2HXH - chains B and C of the 3 polymer chains in the assembly; structure by electron microscopy, 11.00 A resolution (very low resolution: no residue pairs are listed; an interface is given only as per-side residue counts).

== Chain B ==
Molecule: Tubulin beta chain
From: Sus scrofa
Reference sequence: P02554 (TBB_PIG); residue numbers follow UniProt; this construct covers 1-44, 47-360, 369-445
Chain sequence (445 residues; each row starts with the number of its first residue; note: 10 numbers in that range are skipped by the numbering (no residue carries them; nothing is unmodelled there)):
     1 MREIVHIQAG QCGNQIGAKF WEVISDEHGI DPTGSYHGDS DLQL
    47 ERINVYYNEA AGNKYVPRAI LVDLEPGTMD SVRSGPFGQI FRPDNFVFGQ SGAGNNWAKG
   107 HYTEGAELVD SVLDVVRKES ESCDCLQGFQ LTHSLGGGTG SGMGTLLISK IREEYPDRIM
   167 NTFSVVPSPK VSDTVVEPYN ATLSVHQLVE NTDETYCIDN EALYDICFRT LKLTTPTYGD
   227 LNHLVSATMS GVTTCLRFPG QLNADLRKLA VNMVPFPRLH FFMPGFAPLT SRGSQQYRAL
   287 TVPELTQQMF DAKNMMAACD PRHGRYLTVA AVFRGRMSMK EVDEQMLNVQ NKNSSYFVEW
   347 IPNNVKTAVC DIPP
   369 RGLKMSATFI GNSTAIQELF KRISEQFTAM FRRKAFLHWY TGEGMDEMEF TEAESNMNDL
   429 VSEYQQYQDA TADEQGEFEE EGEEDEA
Not modelled in the structure: 1, 438-455
Residues lining bound ligands:
  - GDP (guanosine-5'-diphosphate): Gly10, Gln11, Cys12, Gln15, Ile16, Ala99, Asn101, Ser140, Gly142, Gly143, Gly144, Thr145, Gly146, Val171, Asp179, Thr180, Glu183, Asn206, Tyr224, Leu227, Asn228
  - GTP (guanosine-5'-triphosphate): Gln247, Leu248, Lys254
  - taxol (TA1): Glu22, Val23, Asp26, Glu27, Leu217, Asp226, His229, Leu230, Ala233, Ser236, Gly237, Phe272, Pro274, Leu275, Thr276, Ser277, Arg278, Pro360, Arg369, Gly370, Leu371
Curated features (UniProtKB/Swiss-Prot):
  - motif: Met1 to Ile4 (MREI motif)
  - binding site (GTP): Gln11, Gly142, Gly144
  - modified residue: Ser40 (Phosphoserine)
  - natural variant: His37 (H37V: In 2nd form)

== Chain C ==
Molecule: Kinesin-like protein KIF1A
From: Mus musculus
Notes: fragment: KIF1A head domain
Reference sequence: P33173 (KIF1A_MOUSE); aligned to UniProt positions 1-353 over residues 3-355 (the alignment contains insertions or deletions, so no single offset holds)
Chain sequence (394 residues; row label = number of the first residue in the row; numbers below 1 keep their minus sign (Met-15 is residue -15)):
   -15 MASMTGGQQM GRDPINMPGA SVKVAVRVRP FNSREMSRDS KCIIQMSGST TTIVNPKQPK
    45 ETPKSFSFDY SYWSHTSPED INYASQKQVY RDIGEEMLQH AFEGYNVCIF AYGQTGAGKS
   105 YTMMGKQEKD QQGIIPQLCE DLFSRINDTT NDNMSYSVEV SYMEIYCERV RDLLNPKNKG
   165 NLRVREHPLL GPYVEDLSKL AVTSYNDIQD LMDSGNKART VAATNMNETS SRSHAVFNII
   225 FTQKRHDAET NITTEKVSKI SLVDLAGSER ADSTGAKGTR LKEGANINKS LTTLGKVISA
   285 LAEMDSGPNK NKKKKKTDFI PYRDSVLTWL LRENLGGNSR TAMVAALSPA DINYDETLST
   345 LRYADRAKQI RNTVSVNLEL TAEEWKKKHH HHHH
Not modelled in the structure: -15 to 3, 256-260, 290-303, 353-378
Sequence notes: cloning artifact (-15 to 2); engineered mutation Ala202 (Pro in P33173); linker (356-372); expression tag (373-378)
Ion coordination: Mg2+: Ser104 (together with ADP)
Residues lining bound ligands: ADP (adenosine-5'-diphosphate): Arg11, Arg13, Pro14, Ser58, Tyr67, Gln98, Thr99, Gly100, Ala101, Gly102, Lys103, Ser104, Tyr105, Lys110
Reported in the primary citation:
  - conformationally variable residues (domain motion): Glu253

== Interface between chain B and chain C ==
At this resolution (11 A) residue pairs are not listed: 9 residues of chain B and 9 of chain C lie at the interface.
Interface features reported in the paper:
  - interface residues, chain B: Glu420(B)
  - interface residues, chain C: Glu170(C), His171(C), Pro172(C)

== In short ==
Chain B and chain C each contribute 9 residues to their interface. Ligands of chain B: GTP, GDP and taxol.
Bound to chain C: ADP. UniProt lists 3 GTP-binding residues on chain B. The paper reports interface residues
Glu420(B) and Glu170(C) among others; conformational variability at Glu253(C).
Here chain B is Tubulin beta chain (Sus scrofa) and chain C is Kinesin-like protein KIF1A (Mus musculus).
Entry 2HXH (KIF1A head-microtubule complex structure in adp-form) was determined by electron microscopy,
deposited together with 2HXF.
